8GVY - chains A and B; structure by X-ray diffraction, 2.50 A resolution.

[Chain A]
Protein: 3C-like proteinase nsp5
Source organism: Severe acute respiratory syndrome coronavirus 2
Notes: EC 3.4.22.69
UniProt: P0DTC1 (R1A_SARS2); residues 1-306 here correspond to UniProt positions 3264-3569 (UniProt number = residue number + 3263)
Amino-acid sequence (306 residues; each row starts with the number of its first residue):
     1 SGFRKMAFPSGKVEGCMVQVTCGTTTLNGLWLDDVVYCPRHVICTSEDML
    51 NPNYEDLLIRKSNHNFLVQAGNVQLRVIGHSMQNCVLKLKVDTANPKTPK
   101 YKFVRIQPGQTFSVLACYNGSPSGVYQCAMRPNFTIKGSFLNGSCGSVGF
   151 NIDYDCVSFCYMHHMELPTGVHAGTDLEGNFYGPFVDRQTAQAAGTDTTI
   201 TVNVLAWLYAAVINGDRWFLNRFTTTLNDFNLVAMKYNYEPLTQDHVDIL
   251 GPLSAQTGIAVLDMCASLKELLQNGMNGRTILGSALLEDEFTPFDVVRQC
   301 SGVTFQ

[Chain B]
Protein: 3-pyridin-4-yl-2,4-dihydro-indeno[1,2-.c.]pyrazole
Amino-acid sequence (4 residues; row label = number of the first residue in the row):
     1 XAIX
Modified positions: ACY (acetic acid) at position 1; 0A9 (methyl L-phenylalaninate) at position 4

[Chain A / chain B interface]
Contacting residue pairs (22):
  T24(A) - I3(B)
  T24(A) - 0A9_4(B)
  T25(A) - A2(B)
  T25(A) - I3(B)
  T25(A) - 0A9_4(B)
  T26(A) - A2(B)
  T26(A) - I3(B)  hydrogen bond (backbone-backbone)
  L27(A) - A2(B)  hydrophobic
  H41(A) - A2(B)
  C44(A) - 0A9_4(B)
  T45(A) - 0A9_4(B)
  S46(A) - 0A9_4(B)
  M49(A) - 0A9_4(B)
  N142(A) - ACY_1(B)
  N142(A) - I3(B)
  G143(A) - ACY_1(B)  hydrogen bond (backbone-backbone)
  G143(A) - A2(B)
  G143(A) - I3(B)
  S144(A) - ACY_1(B)  hydrogen bond (backbone-backbone)
  C145(A) - ACY_1(B)  covalent bond
  C145(A) - A2(B)  hydrogen bond (side chain-backbone)
  H164(A) - ACY_1(B)
Other interface residues (no listed pair), chain A (16 interface residues in all): L141, H163

[Overview]
Chain A and chain B form an interface of 16 and 4 residues respectively, with 1 covalent bond and 4 hydrogen
bonds. Polar contacts include C145(A)-A2(B), T26(A)-I3(B) and G143(A)-ACY_1(B).
Here chain A is 3C-like proteinase nsp5 (Severe acute respiratory syndrome coronavirus 2) and chain B is
3-pyridin-4-yl-2,4-dihydro-indeno[1,2-.c.]pyrazole. Entry 8GVY (SARS CoV-2 Mpro in complex with D-3-149) was
determined by X-ray diffraction.
